9K0Z - chains j and h of the 58 polymer chains in the assembly; structure by electron microscopy, 4.70 A resolution (low resolution: residue-level contacts below are approximate; hydrogen-bond / salt-bridge calls are withheld).

[Chain j]
Molecule: Large ribosomal subunit protein uL3
Source organism: Mycolicibacterium smegmatis MC2 155
UniProt: A0QSD1 (RL3_MYCS2); residues 2-215 here = UniProt positions 2-215
Sequence (214 residues; row label = number of the first residue in the row):
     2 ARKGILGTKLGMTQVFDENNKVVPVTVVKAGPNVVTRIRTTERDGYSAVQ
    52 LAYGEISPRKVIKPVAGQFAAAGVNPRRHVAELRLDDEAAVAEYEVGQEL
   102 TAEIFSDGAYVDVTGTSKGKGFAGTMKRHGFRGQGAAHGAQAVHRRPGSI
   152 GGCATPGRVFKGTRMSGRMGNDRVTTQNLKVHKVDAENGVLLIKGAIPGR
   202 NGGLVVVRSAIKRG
Metal / ion sites: Mg2+: His145 (shared with A1876(h) of chain h)

[Chain h]
Molecule: 23S ribosomal RNA
Source organism: Mycolicibacterium smegmatis MC2 155
Sequence (3127 nucleotides; row label = number of the first residue in the row; numbers below 1 keep their minus sign (U-2 is residue -2)):
    -2 UUGUAAGUGUUUAAGGGCGCAUGGUGGAUGCCUUGGCACUGGGAGCCGAU
    48 GAAGGACGUAGGAGGCUGCGAUAAGCCUCGGGGAGCUGUCAACCGAGCGU
    98 UGAUCCGAGGAUGUCCGAAUGGGGAAACCCGGCACGAGUGAUGUCGUGUC
   148 ACCAGGCGCUGAAUAUAUAGGCGUCUGGGGGGAACGCGGGGAAGUGAAAC
   198 AUCUCAGUACCCGUAGGAAGAGAAAACAAAAUGUGAUUCCGUGAGUAGUG
   248 GCGAGCGAAAGCGGAGGAUGGCUAAACCGUAUGCAUGUGAUACCGGGUAG
   298 GGGUUGUGUGUGCGGGGUUGUGGGACCUAUCUUUCCGGCUCUACCUGGCU
   348 GGAGGGCAGUGAGAAAAUGUUGUGGUUAGCGGAAAUGGCUUGGGAUGGCC
   398 UGCCGUAGACGGUGAGAGCCCGGUACGUGAAAACCCGACGUCUGUCUUGA
   448 UGGUGUUCCCGAGUAGCAGCGGGCCCGUGGAAUCUGCUGUGAAUCUGCCG
   498 GGACCACCCGGUAAGCCUGAAUACUUCCCAGUGACCGAUAGCGGAUUAGU
   548 ACCGUGAGGGAAUGGUGAAAAGUACCCCGGGAGGGGAGUGAAAGAGUACC
   598 UGAAACCGUGCGCUUACAAUCCGUCAGAGCCCUCGACGUGUCGUGGGGUG
   648 AUGGCGUGCCUUUUGAAGAAUGAGCCUGCGAGUCAGGGACAUGUCGCGAG
   698 GUUAACCCGGGUGGGGUAGCCGCAGCGAAAGCGAGUCUGAAUAGGGCGUA
   748 UCCACACAAGAGUGUGUGGUGUAGUGGUGUGUUCUGGACCCGAAGCGGAG
   798 UGAUCUACCCAUGGCCAGGGUGAAGCGCGGGUAAGACCGCGUGGAGGCCC
   848 GAACCCACUUAGGUUGAAGACUGAGGGGAUGAGCUGUGGGUAGGGGUGAA
   898 AGGCCAAUCAAACUCCGUGAUAGCUGGUUCUCCCCGAAAUGCAUUUAGGU
   948 GCAGCGUCGCAUGUUUCUUGCCGGAGGUAGAGCUACUGGAUGGCCGAUGG
   998 GCCCCACAGGGUUACUGACGUCAGCCAAACUCCGAAUGCCGGUAAGUCCA
  1048 AGAGUGCGGCAGUGAGACGGCGGGGGAUAAGCUCCGUGCGUCGAGAGGGA
  1098 AACAGCCCAGAUCGCCGGCUAAGGCCCCUAAGCGUGUGCUAAGUGGAAAA
  1148 GGAUGUGCAGUCGCGAAGACAACCAGGAGGUUGGCUUAGAAGCAGCCACC
  1198 CUUGAAAGAGUGCGUAAUAGCUCACUGGUCAAGUGAUUGUGCGCCGAUAA
  1248 UGUAGCGGGGCUCAAGCACACCGCCGAAGCCGCGGCAGCCAACGUGUUGG
  1298 CUGGGUAGGGGAGCGUCCUGCAUCCGGUGAAGCCGCCGAGUGAUCGAGUG
  1348 GUGGAGGGUGUGGGAGUGAGAAUGCAGGCAUGAGUAGCGAUUAGGCAAGU
  1398 GAGAACCUUGCCCGCCGAAAGACCAAGGGUUCCUGGGCCAGGCCAGUCCG
  1448 CCCAGGGUGAGUCGGGACCUAAGGCGAGGCCGACAGGCGUAGUCGAUGGA
  1498 CAACGGGUUGAUAUUCCCGUACCCGUGUAUGUGCGUCCAUGAUGAAUCAG
  1548 CGGUACUAACCAUCCAAAACCACCGUGACCGCACCUUUCGGGGUGUGGCG
  1598 UUGGUGGGGCUGCAUGGGACCUUCGUUGGUAGUAGUCAAGCGAUGGGGUG
  1648 ACGCAGGAAGGUAGCCGUACCGGUCAGUGGUAAUACCGGGGUAAGCCUGU
  1698 AGGGAGUCAGAUAGGUAAAUCCGUCUGGCAUAUAUCCUGAGAGGUGAUGC
  1748 AUAGCCGAGUGAGGCGAAUUCGGUGAUCCUAUGCUGCCGAGAAAAGCCUC
  1798 UAGCGAGGACAUACACGGCCCGUACCCCAAACCAACACAGGUGGUCAGGU
  1848 AGAGAAUACUAAGGCGUACGAGUGAACUAUGGUUAAGGAACUCGGCAAAA
  1898 UGCCCCCGUAACUUCGGGAGAAGGGGGACCCACAUGGCGUGUAAGCCUUU
  1948 ACGGCCCAAGCGUGAGUGGGUGGCACAAACCAGUGAGAAGCGACUGUUUA
  1998 CUAAAAACACAGGUCCGUGCGAAGUCGCAAGACGAUGUAUACGGACUGAC
  2048 GCCUGCCCGGUGCUGGAAGGUUAAGAGGACCCGUUAACUCCCUUUGGGGG
  2098 UGAAGCGGAGAAUUUAAGCCCCAGUAAACGGCGGUGGUAACUAUAACCAU
  2148 CCUAAGGUAGCGAAAUUCCUUGUCGGGUAAGUUCCGACCUGCACGAAUGG
  2198 CGUAACGACUUCUCAACUGUCUCAACCAUAGACUCGGCGAAAUUGCACUA
  2248 CGAGUAAAGAUGCUCGUUACGCGCGGCAGGACGAAAAGACCCCGGGACCU
  2298 UCACUACAACUUGGUAUUGGUGCUCGAUACGGUUUGUGUAGGAUAGGUGG
  2348 GAGACUGUGAAGCUCACACGCCAGUGUGGGUGGAGUCGUUGUUGAAAUAC
  2398 CACUCUGAUCGUAUUGGGCCUCUAACCUCGGACCGUAUAUCCGGUUCAGG
  2448 GACAGUGCCUGGUGGGUAGUUUAACUGGGGCGGUUGCCUCCUAAAAUGUA
  2498 ACGGAGGCGCCCAAAGGUUCCCUCAACCUGGACGGCAAUCAGGUGUUGAG
  2548 UGUAAGUGCACAAGGGAGCUUGACUGCGAGACGGACAUGUCGAGCAGGGA
  2598 CGAAAGUCGGGACUAGUGAUCCGGCACCUCUGAGUGGAAGGGGUGUCGCU
  2648 CAACGGAUAAAAGGUACCCCGGGGAUAACAGGCUGAUCUUCCCCAAGAGU
  2698 CCAUAUCGACGGGAUGGUUUGGCACCUCGAUGUCGGCUCGUCGCAUCCUG
  2748 GGGCUGGAGCAGGUCCCAAGGGUUGGGCUGUUCGCCCAUUAAAGCGGCAC
  2798 GCGAGCUGGGUUUAGAACGUCGUGAGACAGUUCGGUCUCUAUCCGCCGCG
  2848 CGCGUCAGAAGCUUGAGGAAACCUGUCCCUAGUACGAGAGGACCGGGACG
  2898 GACGAACCUCUGGUAUACCAGUUGUCCCACCAGGGGCACGGCUGGAUAGC
  2948 CACGUUCGGACAGGAUAACCGCUGAAAGCAUCUAAGCGGGAAACCUCUUC
  2998 CAAGACCAGGCUUCUCACCCUCUAGGAGGGAUAAGGCCCCCCGCAGACCA
  3048 CGGGAUUGAUAGACCAGACCUGGAAGCCUAGUAAUAGGUGCAGGGAACUG
  3098 GCACUAACCGGCCGAAAACUUACAACA
Not modelled in the structure: -2 to 1, 1562-1609, 3121-3124
Metal / ion sites: Mg2+ site 1: A1876 (shared with His145(j) of chain j); Mg2+ site 2: U2058, G2059, U2122
Ligand contacts: phenylalanine (PHE): G2285, C2287, A2675, U2730, U2809

[How chain j and chain h interact]
Residue-residue contacts (193; chain j residue first):
  Lys10(j) - C2904(h)
  Met13(j) - C2904(h)
  Met13(j) - U2906(h)
  Thr14(j) - U2906(h)
  Gln15(j) - U2906(h)
  Gln15(j) - C2907(h)
  Pro25(j) - U2906(h)
  Pro25(j) - U2952(h)
  Arg38(j) - C3008(h)
  Arg40(j) - G2858(h)
  Arg40(j) - C2859(h)
  Arg40(j) - G3007(h)
  Arg40(j) - C3008(h)
  Arg44(j) - C3008(h)
  Arg44(j) - U3009(h)
  Asp45(j) - C3008(h)
  Tyr47(j) - U2860(h)
  Tyr47(j) - U2861(h)
  Gln51(j) - C2859(h)
  Arg60(j) - A3052(h)
  Arg60(j) - U3054(h)
  Arg60(j) - G3055(h)
  Lys61(j) - G3051(h)
  Lys61(j) - A3052(h)
  Ile63(j) - G3032(h)
  Ile63(j) - G3033(h)
  Lys64(j) - C3011(h)
  Lys64(j) - U3012(h)
  Lys64(j) - A3031(h)
  Lys64(j) - G3032(h)
  Pro65(j) - U3010(h)
  Val66(j) - A2857(h)
  Val66(j) - G2858(h)
  Gly68(j) - U3010(h)
  Gln69(j) - A2857(h)
  Gln69(j) - G2858(h)
  Gln69(j) - U3009(h)
  Gln69(j) - U3010(h)
  Arg79(j) - G3050(h)
  Arg79(j) - G3051(h)
  Val81(j) - C2859(h)
  Glu83(j) - C2859(h)
  Glu83(j) - U2860(h)
  Arg85(j) - U2861(h)
  Arg85(j) - G2862(h)
  Ser118(j) - A2903(h)
  Ser118(j) - C2904(h)
  Lys119(j) - C2904(h)
  Lys119(j) - C2905(h)
  Lys119(j) - C2947(h)
  Lys119(j) - C3041(h)
  Lys119(j) - A3042(h)
  Gly120(j) - A3042(h)
  Gly120(j) - G3043(h)
  Lys121(j) - C2948(h)
  Lys121(j) - G3043(h)
  Gly122(j) - G3043(h)
  Gly122(j) - A3044(h)
  Phe123(j) - A1872(h)
  Phe123(j) - A1873(h)
  Phe123(j) - G2272(h)
  Phe123(j) - A3044(h)
  Gly125(j) - A1873(h)
  Lys128(j) - C2948(h)
  Arg129(j) - C2844(h)
  Arg129(j) - G2845(h)
  Phe132(j) - C2736(h)
  Phe132(j) - G2737(h)
  Arg133(j) - A2221(h)
  Arg133(j) - U2735(h)
  Arg133(j) - C2736(h)
  Gly134(j) - U2735(h)
  Gln135(j) - C2734(h)
  Gln135(j) - G2802(h)
  Gln135(j) - C2803(h)
  Gly136(j) - C2218(h)
  Ala137(j) - C2218(h)
  Ala138(j) - C1893(h)
  Ala138(j) - U2217(h)
  His139(j) - C1888(h)
  His139(j) - U1889(h)
  His139(j) - G1891(h)
  His139(j) - C1893(h)
  His139(j) - U2217(h)
  Gly140(j) - A858(h)
  Gly140(j) - U2804(h)
  Ala141(j) - C2803(h)
  Gln142(j) - G859(h)
  Gln142(j) - U861(h)
  Gln142(j) - C2803(h)
  Gln142(j) - U2804(h)
  Gln142(j) - U2835(h)
  Ala143(j) - U1875(h)
  Ala143(j) - A1876(h)
  Val144(j) - U1875(h)
  Val144(j) - G2802(h)
  Val144(j) - C2803(h)
  His145(j) - U1875(h)
  His145(j) - A1876(h)
  Arg146(j) - C1874(h)
  Arg146(j) - U1875(h)
  Arg146(j) - A2222(h)
  Arg147(j) - A2275(h)
  Arg147(j) - G2802(h)
  Pro148(j) - U2735(h)
  Pro148(j) - C2736(h)
  Gly149(j) - A2275(h)
  Gly149(j) - U2735(h)
  Gly149(j) - G2802(h)
  Ser150(j) - G2276(h)
  Ser150(j) - U2735(h)
  Ser150(j) - C2736(h)
  Ser150(j) - G2798(h)
  Ser150(j) - C2799(h)
  Ser150(j) - G2802(h)
  Ile151(j) - C2274(h)
  Ile151(j) - G2276(h)
  Gly152(j) - G2276(h)
  Gly152(j) - G2798(h)
  Gly152(j) - C2799(h)
  Gly153(j) - G2276(h)
  Gly153(j) - G2798(h)
  Gly153(j) - C2799(h)
  Cys154(j) - G2276(h)
  Cys154(j) - G2277(h)
  Cys154(j) - A2796(h)
  Cys154(j) - G2798(h)
  Cys154(j) - C2799(h)
  Ala155(j) - G2277(h)
  Ala155(j) - A2796(h)
  Thr156(j) - U1248(h)
  Thr156(j) - G2256(h)
  Thr156(j) - C2795(h)
  Thr156(j) - A2796(h)
  Pro157(j) - U1248(h)
  Pro157(j) - G2249(h)
  Gly158(j) - G2276(h)
  Gly158(j) - G2277(h)
  Arg159(j) - U1248(h)
  Arg159(j) - C2248(h)
  Arg159(j) - G2249(h)
  Arg159(j) - G2276(h)
  Arg159(j) - G2842(h)
  Val160(j) - G2276(h)
  Val160(j) - G2842(h)
  Val160(j) - C2843(h)
  Phe161(j) - U1248(h)
  Lys162(j) - C2843(h)
  Lys162(j) - C2844(h)
  Gly163(j) - C2843(h)
  Gly163(j) - C2844(h)
  Thr164(j) - C2843(h)
  Thr164(j) - C2844(h)
  Arg165(j) - G2737(h)
  Met166(j) - G2273(h)
  Met166(j) - C2843(h)
  Met166(j) - C2844(h)
  Ser167(j) - A1873(h)
  Ser167(j) - C2844(h)
  Gly168(j) - C2844(h)
  Arg169(j) - G2845(h)
  Arg169(j) - C2846(h)
  Arg169(j) - G3043(h)
  Arg169(j) - C3046(h)
  Asn172(j) - A3042(h)
  Asn172(j) - G3043(h)
  Arg174(j) - C2997(h)
  Arg174(j) - C2998(h)
  Val175(j) - A2903(h)
  Thr176(j) - U2996(h)
  Thr176(j) - C2997(h)
  Gln178(j) - C2954(h)
  Gln178(j) - U2995(h)
  Gln178(j) - U2996(h)
  Asn179(j) - C2954(h)
  Asn179(j) - G2955(h)
  Leu180(j) - U2953(h)
  Lys195(j) - U2953(h)
  Gly196(j) - U2953(h)
  Ala197(j) - C2904(h)
  Ile198(j) - A2903(h)
  Ile198(j) - C2904(h)
  Pro199(j) - A2903(h)
  Pro199(j) - C2904(h)
  Gly200(j) - C2904(h)
  Arg201(j) - C3041(h)
  Arg201(j) - A3042(h)
  Asn202(j) - C2905(h)
  Ile212(j) - U2995(h)
  Lys213(j) - G2955(h)
  Lys213(j) - G2956(h)
  Lys213(j) - A2957(h)
  Lys213(j) - U2995(h)
Other interface residues (no listed pair), chain j (93 interface residues in all): Ala72, Ala82, Ala124, Met127, Met170, Thr177
Other interface residues (no listed pair), chain h (93 interface residues in all): G860, G1249, U2738, G2805, A2856, A2902, C3045, A3047

[Overview]
The chain j/chain h interface involves 93 residues from each chain. Bound to chain h: phenylalanine. A1876(h)
and His145(j) coordinate Mg2+ site 1. U2058(h), G2059(h) and U2122(h) coordinate Mg2+ site 2.
Here chain j is Large ribosomal subunit protein uL3 and chain h is 23S ribosomal RNA, both from
Mycolicibacterium smegmatis MC2 155. Entry 9K0Z (EF-G2 bound 70S ribosome complex of M. smegmatis) was
determined by electron microscopy, deposited together with 9K10.
